5LJ5 - chains V and O of the 45 polymer chains in the assembly; structure by electron microscopy, 10.00 A resolution (very low resolution: no residue pairs are listed; an interface is given only as per-side residue counts).

# Chain V
Molecule: U6 snRNA (small nuclear RNA)
Source organism: Saccharomyces cerevisiae
Sequence (112 nucleotides; each row starts with the number of its first residue):
     1 GUUCGCGAAGUAACCCUUCGUGGACAUUUGGUCAAUUUGAAACAAUACAG
    51 AGAUGAUCAGCAGUUCCCCUGCAUAAGGAUGAACCGUUUUACAAAGAGAU
   101 UUAUUUCGUUUU
Unresolved in the structure: 11-15, 103-112
Ion coordination: Mg2+ site 1: G60, G78 (shared with 1 residue of chain E); Mg2+ site 2 near U80 (its only coordinating residue here)

# Chain O
Protein: Pre-mRNA-splicing factor CEF1
Source organism: Saccharomyces cerevisiae
Reference sequence: Q03654 (CEF1_YEAST); residue numbers follow UniProt; this construct covers 1-590
Chain sequence (590 residues; numbered 1 to 590; the number before each row is that of its first residue):
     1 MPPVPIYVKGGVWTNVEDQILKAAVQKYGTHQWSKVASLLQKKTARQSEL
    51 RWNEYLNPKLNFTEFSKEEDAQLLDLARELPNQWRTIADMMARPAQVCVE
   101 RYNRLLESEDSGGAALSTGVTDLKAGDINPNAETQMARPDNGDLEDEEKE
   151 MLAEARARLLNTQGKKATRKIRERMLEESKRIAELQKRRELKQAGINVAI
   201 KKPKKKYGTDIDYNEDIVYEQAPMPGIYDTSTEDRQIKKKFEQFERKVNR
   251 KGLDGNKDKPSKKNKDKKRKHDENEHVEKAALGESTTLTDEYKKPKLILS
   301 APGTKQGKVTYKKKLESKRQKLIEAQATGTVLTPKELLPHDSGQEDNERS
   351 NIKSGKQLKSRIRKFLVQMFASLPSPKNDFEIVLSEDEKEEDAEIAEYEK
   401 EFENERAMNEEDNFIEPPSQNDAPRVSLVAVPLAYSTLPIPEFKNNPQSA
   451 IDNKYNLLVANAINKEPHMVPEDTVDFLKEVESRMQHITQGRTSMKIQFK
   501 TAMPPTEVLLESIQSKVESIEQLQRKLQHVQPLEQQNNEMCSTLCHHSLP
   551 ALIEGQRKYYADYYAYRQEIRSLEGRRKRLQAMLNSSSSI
Unresolved in the structure: 1-11, 106-143, 248-505
Swiss-Prot annotation at these positions:
  - DNA-binding region (H-T-H motif): Trp-33 to Leu-56, Trp-84 to Leu-106
  - region: Ala-460 to Gln-490 (Interaction with PRP19 and self-interaction)
  - mutagenesis: Trp-33 (W33G: No effect. Slower growth and thermosensitivity; when associated with G-84. Complete loss of function; when associated with G-52 and G-84. Complete loss of function; when associated with G-52 ...), Trp-52 (W52G: No effect. Slower growth and thermosensitivity; when associated with G-84. Complete loss of function; when associated with G-33 and G-84. Complete loss of function; when associated with G-33 ...), Trp-84 (W84G: No effect. Slower growth and thermosensitivity; when associated with G-33 or G-52. Complete loss of function; when associated with G-33 and G-52 or G-52 and Y-102. Complete loss of function ...), Tyr-102 (Y102G: No effect. Slower growth and thermosensitivity; when associated with G-52 or G-84. Complete loss of function; when associated with G-33; G-52 and G-84)

# Chain V / chain O interface
At this resolution (10 A) residue pairs are not listed: 15 residues of chain V and 17 of chain O lie at the interface.

# Summary
The interface between chain V and chain O involves 15 residues on one side and 17 on the other. G60(V) and
G78(V) form the Mg2+ site 1. UniProt lists 4 mutagenesis sites on chain O.
Chain V is U6 snRNA (small nuclear RNA) and chain O is Pre-mRNA-splicing factor CEF1, both from Saccharomyces
cerevisiae; the structure, Overall structure of the yeast spliceosome immediately after branching, was
determined by electron microscopy together with 5LJ3 from the same study.
